6A2H - chains A and C of the 3 polymer chains in the assembly; structure by X-ray diffraction, 2.30 A resolution.

[Chain A]
Protein: Chromatin protein Cren7
Source organism: Sulfolobus solfataricus (strain ATCC 35092 / DSM 1617 / JCM 11322 / P2)
UniProtKB: Q97ZE3 (CREN7_SULSO); residues 1-60 here = UniProt positions 1-60
Amino-acid sequence (60 residues; row label = number of the first residue in the row):
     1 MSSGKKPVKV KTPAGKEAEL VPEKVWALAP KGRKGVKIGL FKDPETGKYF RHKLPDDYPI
Not modelled in the structure: 1-3
Swiss-Prot annotation at these positions:
  - modified residue: Lys16 (N6-methyllysine)
  - mutagenesis: Lys24 (K24E: Slightly reduces the melting temperature of the protein. Slightly reduces affinity for calf thymus DNA and poly(dA-dT) oligonucleotides. Increases affinity for poly(dG-dC) oligonucleotide ...), Lys31 (K31E: Slightly reduces the melting temperature of the protein. Destabilizes complex with DNA. Slightly reduces affinity for calf thymus DNA and poly(dA-dT) oligonucleotides ...), Phe41 (F41A: Results in a significant protein misfolding, reduced thermostability, reduced ability to mediate DNA compaction and bridging ...), Lys42 (K42E: Slightly reduces the melting temperature of the protein. Slightly reduces affinity for calf thymus DNA and poly(dA-dT) oligonucleotides ...), Lys48 (K48E: Slightly reduces the melting temperature of the protein. Slightly reduces affinity for calf thymus DNA and poly(dA-dT) oligonucleotides ...)

[Chain C]
Molecule: 6-nt DNA strand
Sequence (6 nucleotides; row label = number of the first residue in the row):
   114 AATTAC

[Chain A / chain C interface]
Pairs across the interface - 9 pairs, chain A then chain C:
  Leu28(A) with DT116(C), base contact
  Arg33(A) with DC119(C), hydrogen bond to the base
  Val36(A) with DT117(C), sugar contact; DA118(C), sugar contact
  Ile38(A) with DT116(C), base contact
  Arg51(A) with DA115(C), base contact; DT116(C), sugar contact
  Lys53(A) with DT117(C), sugar contact; DA118(C), phosphate contact
Also at the interface, not in a pair above, chain A (7 interface residues in all): His52

[Overview]
The interface between chain A and chain C involves 7 residues on one side and 5 on the other; the contacts
include 1 hydrogen bond. The hydrogen-bonded pair is Arg33(A)-DC119(C). Curated annotation (UniProt) lists 5
mutagenesis sites on chain A.
Chain A is Chromatin protein Cren7 (Sulfolobus solfataricus (strain ATCC 35092 / DSM 1617 / JCM 11322 / P2))
and chain C is a 6-nt DNA strand; the structure, Architectural roles of Cren7 in folding crenarchaeal
chromatin filament, was determined by X-ray diffraction together with 6A2I from the same study.
